5LO8 - chain A; structure by X-ray diffraction, 2.50 A resolution.

[Chain A]
Name: Rabphilin-3A
Source organism: Rattus norvegicus
Notes: fragment: C2B domain
UniProt: P47709 (RP3A_RAT); numbering as in UniProt (aligned over 536-680)
Amino-acid sequence (162 residues; each row starts with the number of its first residue):
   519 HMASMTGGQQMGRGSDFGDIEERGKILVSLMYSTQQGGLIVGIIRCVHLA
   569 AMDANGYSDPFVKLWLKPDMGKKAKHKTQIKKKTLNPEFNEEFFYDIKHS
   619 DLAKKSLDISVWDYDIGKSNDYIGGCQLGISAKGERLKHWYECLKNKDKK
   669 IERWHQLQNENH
Unresolved in the structure: 519-539, 680
Sequence notes: expression tag (519-535)
Bound ions: Ca2+ site 1: M570, D571, D631, D633, D639; Ca2+ site 2: D571, D577, D631, Y632, D633
Ligand contacts: PIO ([(2R)-2-octanoyloxy-3-[oxidanyl-[(1R,2R,3S,4R,5R,6S)-2,3,6-tris(oxidanyl)-4,5-diphosphonooxy-cyclohexyl]oxy-phosphoryl]oxy-propyl] octanoate): K581, K590, K593, K595, N638
Curated features (UniProtKB/Swiss-Prot):
  - binding site (Ca(2+)): D571, D577, D631, Y632, D633, D639

[In short]
Ligands of chain A: compound PIO. M570, D571, D631, D633 and D639 coordinate Ca2+ site 1. D571, D577, D631,
Y632 and D633 form the Ca2+ site 2. Curated annotation (UniProt) lists 6 Ca2+-binding residues.
Chain A is Rabphilin-3A (Rattus norvegicus); the structure, The C2B domain of Rabphilin 3A in complex with
PI(4,5)P2, was determined by X-ray diffraction, deposited together with 5LOB and 5LOW.
